4KHY - chains A and T of the 3 polymer chains in the assembly; structure by X-ray diffraction, 2.25 A resolution.

# Chain A
Protein: DNA polymerase
From: Enterobacteria phage RB69
Notes: EC 2.7.7.7
UniProt: Q38087 (DPOL_BPR69); residue numbers follow UniProt; this construct covers 1-903
Amino-acid sequence (903 residues; each row starts with the number of its first residue):
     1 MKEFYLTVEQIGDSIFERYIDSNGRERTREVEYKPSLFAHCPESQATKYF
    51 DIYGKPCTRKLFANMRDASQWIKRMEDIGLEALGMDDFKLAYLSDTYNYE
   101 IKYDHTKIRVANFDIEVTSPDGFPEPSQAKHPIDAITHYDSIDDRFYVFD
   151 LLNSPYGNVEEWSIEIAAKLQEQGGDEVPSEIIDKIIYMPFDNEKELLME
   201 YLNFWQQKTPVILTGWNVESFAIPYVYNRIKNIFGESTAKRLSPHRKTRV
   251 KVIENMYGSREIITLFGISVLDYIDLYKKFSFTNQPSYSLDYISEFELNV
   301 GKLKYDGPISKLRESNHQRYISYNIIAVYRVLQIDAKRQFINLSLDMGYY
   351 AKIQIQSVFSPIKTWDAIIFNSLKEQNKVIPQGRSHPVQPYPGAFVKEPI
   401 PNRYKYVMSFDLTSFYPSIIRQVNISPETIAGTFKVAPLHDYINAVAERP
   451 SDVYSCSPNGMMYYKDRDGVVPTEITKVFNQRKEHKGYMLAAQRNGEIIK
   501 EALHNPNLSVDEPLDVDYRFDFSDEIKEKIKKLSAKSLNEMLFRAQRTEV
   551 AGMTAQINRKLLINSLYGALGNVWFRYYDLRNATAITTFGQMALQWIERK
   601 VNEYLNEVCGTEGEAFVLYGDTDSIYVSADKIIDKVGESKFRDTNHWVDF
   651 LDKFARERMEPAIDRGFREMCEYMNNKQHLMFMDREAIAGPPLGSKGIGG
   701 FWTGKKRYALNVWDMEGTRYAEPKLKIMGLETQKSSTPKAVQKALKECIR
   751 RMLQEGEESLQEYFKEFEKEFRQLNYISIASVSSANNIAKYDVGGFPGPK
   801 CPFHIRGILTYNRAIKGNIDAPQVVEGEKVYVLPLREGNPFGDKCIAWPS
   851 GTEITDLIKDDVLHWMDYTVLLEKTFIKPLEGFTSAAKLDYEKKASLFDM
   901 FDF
Not modelled in the structure: 256-258, 903
Differences from the reference sequence: engineered mutation Ala222 (Asp in Q38087), Ala327 (Asp in Q38087), Phe415 (Leu in Q38087)
Metal / ion sites: Na+ site 1 near Ile115 (its only coordinating residue here); Na+ site 2: Glu172, Glu177; Ca2+ site 1: Asp192, Glu196; Na+ site 3 near Asn232 (its only coordinating residue here); Ca2+ site 2: Asp411, Leu412, Asp623 (together with dTTP); Na+ site 4: Asp411, Asp623 (together with dTTP); Ca2+ site 3: Asn505, Asn507, Lys531; Ca2+ site 4: Glu660, Asp684; Ca2+ site 5 near Glu716 (its only coordinating residue here)
Residues lining bound ligands: dTTP (TTP): Asp411, Leu412, Thr413, Ser414, Phe415, Tyr416, Pro417, Arg482, Lys486, Lys560, Asn564, Tyr567, Thr622, Asp623
Curated features (UniProtKB/Swiss-Prot):
  - region: Thr248 to Thr264 (Beta hairpin), Lys705 to Tyr708 (Binding of DNA in B-conformation), Leu897 to Phe903 (Interaction with the polymerase clamp)
  - binding site (Mg(2+)): Asp114, Glu116, Asp411, Leu412, Asp623
  - binding site (substrate): Ser414, Tyr416, Arg482, Lys560
  - site: Asp621 (Optimization of metal coordination by the polymerase active site), Lys706 (Optimization of metal coordination by the polymerase active site), Asp714 (Essential for viral replication)
From the paper describing this entry:
  - mutagenesis - L415F (14-fold): increased catalytic activity on two consecutive ribonucleotides

# Chain T
Molecule: 18-nt DNA/RNA hybrid strand
Sequence (18 nucleotides; row label = number of the first residue in the row):
     1 ACAGGUAAGCAGTCCGCG

# Interface between chain A and chain T
Pairs across the interface - 42 pairs, chain A then chain T:
  Ser360(A) - DC2(T)  sugar contact
  Ser360(A) - DA3(T)  hydrogen bond to the phosphate
  Pro361(A) - DA3(T)  phosphate contact
  Ile362(A) - DC2(T)  phosphate contact
  Ile362(A) - DA3(T)  hydrogen bond to the phosphate
  Tyr391(A) - DG4(T)  phosphate contact
  Tyr391(A) - DG5(T)  sugar contact
  Pro392(A) - DG5(T)  phosphate contact
  Pro392(A) - U6(T)  phosphate contact
  Gly393(A) - DG5(T)  hydrogen bond to the phosphate
  Gly393(A) - U6(T)  hydrogen bond to the phosphate
  Ala394(A) - U6(T)  sugar contact
  Val396(A) - DA7(T)  phosphate contact
  Leu561(A) - DA3(T)  base contact
  Asn564(A) - DA3(T)  base contact
  Ser565(A) - DA3(T)  hydrogen bond to the base
  Tyr567(A) - DG4(T)  sugar contact
  Gly568(A) - DA3(T)  sugar contact
  Gly568(A) - DG4(T)  sugar contact
  Ala569(A) - DA3(T)  sugar contact
  Gly571(A) - DG4(T)  sugar contact
  Asn572(A) - DC2(T)  hydrogen bond to the phosphate
  Asn572(A) - DA3(T)  hydrogen bond to the phosphate
  Asn572(A) - DG4(T)  hydrogen bond to the phosphate
  Trp574(A) - DA1(T)  hydrogen bond to the phosphate
  Trp574(A) - DC2(T)  sugar contact
  Lys705(A) - DA7(T)  salt bridge to the phosphate
  Lys705(A) - DA8(T)  sugar contact
  Lys706(A) - DG5(T)  base contact
  Lys706(A) - U6(T)  base contact
  Lys706(A) - DA7(T)  sugar contact
  Arg707(A) - DA8(T)  phosphate contact
  Arg707(A) - DG9(T)  salt bridge to the phosphate
  Glu731(A) - DG9(T)  sugar contact
  Pro799(A) - DT13(T)  phosphate contact
  Lys800(A) - DG12(T)  hydrogen bond to the base
  Lys800(A) - DT13(T)  hydrogen bond to the phosphate
  Cys801(A) - DG12(T)  sugar contact
  Phe803(A) - DA11(T)  sugar contact
  Lys844(A) - DG12(T)  salt bridge to the phosphate
  Lys874(A) - DA11(T)  salt bridge to the phosphate
  Lys878(A) - DC10(T)  phosphate contact
Interface residues without a listed pair, chain A (32 interface residues in all): Gln389, Pro390, Gly798, Arg806

# Overview
32 residues of chain A face 13 of chain T across their interface, with 11 hydrogen bonds and 4 salt bridges.
Among the polar pairs are Ser565(A)-DA3(T), Lys800(A)-DG12(T) and Ser360(A)-DA3(T). Bound to chain A: dTTP.
The paper reports that L415F of chain A increases catalytic activity on two consecutive ribonucleotides.
Chain A is DNA polymerase (Enterobacteria phage RB69) and chain T is an 18-nt DNA/RNA hybrid strand; the
structure, Ternary complex of rb69 mutant L415F with ribonucleotide at -3 position, was determined by X-ray
diffraction, deposited together with 4KHQ, 4KHS, 4KHU, 4KHW, 4KI4 and 4KI6.
